PDB entry 6HE8 | electron microscopy, 6.86 A resolution (low resolution: residue-level contacts below are approximate; hydrogen-bond / salt-bridge calls are withheld) | chains 3 and 4 of the 34 polymer chains in the assembly

[Chain 3 (and 4)]
Protein: Proteasome subunit beta
From: Archaeoglobus fulgidus (strain ATCC 49558 / VC-16 / DSM 4304 / JCM 9628 / NBRC 100126)
Notes: EC 3.4.25.1; engineered mutation(s): 0; chain 4 of this document is another copy of the same molecule, construct and numbering; everything in this record applies to it too
Reference sequence: Q9P996 (PSB_ARCFU); residues 12-213 here = UniProt positions 12-213
Chain sequence (202 residues; numbered 12 to 213; the number before each row is that of its first residue):
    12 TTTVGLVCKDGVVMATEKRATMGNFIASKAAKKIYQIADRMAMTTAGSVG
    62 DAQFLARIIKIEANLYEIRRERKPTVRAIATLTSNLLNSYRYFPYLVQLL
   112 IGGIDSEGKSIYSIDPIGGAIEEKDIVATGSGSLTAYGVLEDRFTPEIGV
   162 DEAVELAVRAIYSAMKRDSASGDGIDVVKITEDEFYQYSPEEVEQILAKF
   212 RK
Swiss-Prot annotation at these positions:
  - active site: T12 (Nucleophile)

[Chain 3 / chain 4 interface]
Residue-residue contacts - 32 pairs, chain 3 then chain 4:
  M33(3) - A139(4)
  M33(3) - T140(4)
  M33(3) - G141(4)
  G34(3) - G141(4)
  G34(3) - S142(4)
  G34(3) - S144(4)
  N35(3) - L145(4)
  F36(3) - A139(4)
  F36(3) - S144(4)
  F36(3) - Y148(4)
  K40(3) - Y148(4)
  A41(3) - E133(4)
  A41(3) - E134(4)
  A41(3) - K135(4)
  A42(3) - E134(4)
  G61(3) - D126(4)
  G61(3) - G129(4)
  G61(3) - G130(4)
  Q64(3) - G130(4)
  Q64(3) - A131(4)
  Q64(3) - I132(4)
  F65(3) - N96(4)
  F65(3) - N99(4)
  F65(3) - G130(4)
  R68(3) - T92(4)
  R68(3) - G130(4)
  R68(3) - A131(4)
  Y103(3) - Y103(4)
  F104(3) - Y103(4)
  P105(3) - R102(4)
  Y106(3) - N99(4)
  Y106(3) - R102(4)
Other interface residues (no listed pair), chain 3 (16 interface residues in all): D62
Other interface residues (no listed pair), chain 4 (23 interface residues in all): S95, Q109, I128

[In short]
Chain 3 and chain 4 form an interface of 16 and 23 residues respectively. From UniProt: active-site residue
T12(3) on chain 3.
Both chains are Proteasome subunit beta (Archaeoglobus fulgidus (strain ATCC 49558 / VC-16 / DSM 4304 / JCM
9628 / NBRC 100126)). Entry 6HE8 (PAN-proteasome in state 1) was determined by electron microscopy, deposited
together with 6HE5, 6HE7, 6HE9, 6HEA, 6HEC and 6HED.
